7Q1F - chains B and P of the 5 polymer chains in the assembly; structure by X-ray diffraction, 2.35 A resolution.

[Chain B]
Name: Tubulin beta chain
Source organism: Ovis aries
Reference sequence: A0A6P3TCJ9 (A0A6P3TCJ9_SHEEP); the author numbering skips numbers that UniProt does not, so the offset changes along the chain: 1-53 = UniProt 1-53; 56-360 = UniProt 54-358; 369-455 = UniProt 359-445
Sequence (445 residues; numbered 1 to 455; 10 numbers in that range are skipped by the numbering (no residue carries them; nothing is unmodelled there); the number before each row is that of its first residue):
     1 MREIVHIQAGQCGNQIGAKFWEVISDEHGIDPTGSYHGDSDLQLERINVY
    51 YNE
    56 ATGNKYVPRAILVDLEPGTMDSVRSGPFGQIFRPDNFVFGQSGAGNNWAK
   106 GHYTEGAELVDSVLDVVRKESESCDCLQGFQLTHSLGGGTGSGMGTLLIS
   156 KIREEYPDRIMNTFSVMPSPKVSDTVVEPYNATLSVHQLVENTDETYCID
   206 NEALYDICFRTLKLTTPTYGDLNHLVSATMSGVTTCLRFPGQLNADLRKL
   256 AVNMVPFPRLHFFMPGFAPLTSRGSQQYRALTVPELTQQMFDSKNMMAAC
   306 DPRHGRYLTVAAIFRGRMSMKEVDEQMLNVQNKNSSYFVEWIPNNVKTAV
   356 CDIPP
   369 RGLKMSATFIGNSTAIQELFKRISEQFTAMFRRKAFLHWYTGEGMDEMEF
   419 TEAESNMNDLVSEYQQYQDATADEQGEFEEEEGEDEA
Unresolved in the structure: 283, 442-455
Ligand contacts: GDP (guanosine-5'-diphosphate): Ala9, Gly10, Gln11, Cys12, Gln15, Ile16, Ala99, Asn101, Ser140, Gly142, Gly143, Gly144, Thr145, Gly146, Val171, Pro173, Val177, Ser178, Glu183, Asn206, Leu209, Tyr224, Leu227, Asn228, Val231
From the paper describing this entry:
  - binding site for GDP: Tyr224

[Chain P]
Name: Centromere protein J
Source organism: Homo sapiens
Notes: engineered mutation(s): V319M, A320V, A361del, E362del, P364G, L365G, P366G, I367G, K368del, A369del
Sequence (75 residues; row label = number of the first residue in the row; note: 4 numbers in that range are skipped by the numbering (no residue carries them; nothing is unmodelled there)):
   319 MVNIEERPIKAAIGERKQTFEDYLEEQIQLEEQE
   357 LKQKQLKEGGGGGKPKQPFLKRGEGLARFTNAKSKFQKGKE
Unresolved in the structure: 357-370, 387-397
From the paper describing this entry:
  - conformationally variable residues (order/disorder transition): Asn321 to Ala330
  - mutagenesis - E323R/E324R, I327W: unchanged binding to Tubulin beta chain (chain B)
  - binding site for GDP: Arg325
  - mutagenesis - E323R/E324R/I327R, L342E/I346E: decreased binding to Tubulin beta chain (chain B)

[Chain B / chain P interface]
Contacting residue pairs (73; chain B residue first):
  Gln11(B) - Arg325(P)
  Gln15(B) - Ile322(P)
  Gln15(B) - Arg325(P)
  Lys19(B) - Glu323(P)  salt bridge
  Tyr108(B) - Gln373(P)
  Tyr108(B) - Pro374(P)
  Arg158(B) - Arg384(P)
  Pro175(B) - Ala329(P)
  Pro175(B) - Ala330(P)  hydrogen bond (backbone-backbone)
  Pro175(B) - Ile331(P)
  Lys176(B) - Ile327(P)
  Lys176(B) - Ala329(P)
  Val177(B) - Ile327(P)
  Val177(B) - Lys328(P)
  Val177(B) - Ala329(P)
  Ser178(B) - Lys328(P)
  Ser178(B) - Ala330(P)
  Asp179(B) - Lys328(P)  hydrogen bond (backbone-backbone)
  Asp179(B) - Ala329(P)
  Asp179(B) - Ala330(P)
  Asp179(B) - Tyr341(P)  hydrogen bond (backbone-side chain)
  Val181(B) - Tyr341(P)  hydrophobic
  Val181(B) - Leu342(P)  hydrophobic
  Val181(B) - Gln345(P)
  His192(B) - Leu376(P)  hydrogen bond (side chain-backbone)
  His192(B) - Lys377(P)
  Gln193(B) - Leu376(P)
  Glu196(B) - Leu376(P)
  Glu196(B) - Lys377(P)
  Glu196(B) - Arg378(P)
  Glu196(B) - Gly379(P)  hydrogen bond (side chain-backbone)
  Glu196(B) - Glu380(P)  hydrogen bond (side chain-backbone)
  Glu196(B) - Gly381(P)  hydrogen bond (side chain-backbone)
  Glu196(B) - Leu382(P)
  Glu196(B) - Arg384(P)  hydrogen bond (backbone-side chain)
  Asn197(B) - Arg384(P)  hydrogen bond
  Pro222(B) - Ile327(P)
  Thr223(B) - Glu323(P)  hydrogen bond (side chain-backbone)
  Thr223(B) - Glu324(P)
  Thr223(B) - Arg325(P)
  Thr223(B) - Ile327(P)
  Tyr224(B) - Arg325(P)  hydrogen bond (backbone-backbone)
  Tyr224(B) - Pro326(P)
  Tyr224(B) - Ile327(P)
  Gly225(B) - Glu323(P)  hydrogen bond (backbone-backbone)
  Leu227(B) - Ile327(P)  hydrophobic
  Arg264(B) - Leu382(P)
  Arg278(B) - Glu323(P)  hydrogen bond (side chain-backbone)
  Arg278(B) - Glu324(P)  salt bridge
  Met398(B) - Leu342(P)  hydrophobic
  Arg401(B) - Glu343(P)  salt bridge
  Arg401(B) - Ile346(P)
  Ala403(B) - Ile346(P)  hydrophobic
  Phe404(B) - Leu342(P)  hydrophobic
  Phe404(B) - Gln345(P)
  Phe404(B) - Ile346(P)  hydrophobic
  Phe404(B) - Glu349(P)
  His406(B) - Glu349(P)  salt bridge
  Trp407(B) - Glu349(P)  hydrogen bond
  Gly412(B) - Pro371(P)
  Gly412(B) - Lys372(P)
  Gly412(B) - Gln373(P)  hydrogen bond (backbone-backbone)
  Asp414(B) - Lys372(P)  salt bridge
  Asp414(B) - Gln373(P)
  Asp414(B) - Phe375(P)
  Met416(B) - Phe375(P)  hydrophobic
  Glu417(B) - Phe375(P)
  Glu420(B) - Phe375(P)
  Glu420(B) - Lys377(P)
  Glu420(B) - Arg378(P)  salt bridge
  Ser423(B) - Arg378(P)
  Asn424(B) - Arg378(P)
  Asp427(B) - Arg378(P)  salt bridge
Also at the interface, not in a pair above, chain B (44 interface residues in all): Ser77, Thr180, Asp199, Tyr210, Asp226, Pro263, Ala397, Met413
Also at the interface, not in a pair above, chain P (30 interface residues in all): Phe385
From the paper, about this interface:
  - pairs named by the authors: Lys19(B)-Glu323(P) (salt bridge), Val177(B)-Ile327(P) (hydrophobic contact), Tyr210(B)-Ile327(P) (hydrophobic contact), Pro222(B)-Ile327(P) (hydrophobic contact), Tyr224(B)-Ile327(P) (hydrophobic contact), Leu227(B)-Ile327(P) (hydrophobic contact), Arg278(B)-Glu324(P) (salt bridge), Arg325(P)-Tyr224(B) (hydrophobic contact)
  - interface residues, chain B: Arg278(B)
  - interface residues, chain P: Asn321(P), Ile327(P), Leu342(P), Ile346(P)
  - hot spots on chain P (mutagenesis) - I327R (30-fold): decreased binding to Tubulin beta chain (chain B)

[Overview]
Chain B and chain P form an interface of 44 and 30 residues respectively, with 15 hydrogen bonds and 7 salt
bridges. Among the polar pairs are Lys19(B)-Glu323(P), Arg278(B)-Glu324(P) and Arg401(B)-Glu343(P). The
authors report salt bridges between Lys19(B) and Glu323(P) and Arg278(B) and Glu324(P); hydrophobic contacts
between Val177(B) and Ile327(P), Tyr210(B) and Ile327(P) and Pro222(B) and Ile327(P) among others. The paper
reports a binding site for GDP at Tyr224(B) and Arg325(P); E323R/E324R/I327R, L342E/I346E and I327R of chain P
reduce binding to Tubulin beta chain (chain B); 5 substitutions were tested in all.
Here chain B is Tubulin beta chain (Ovis aries) and chain P is Centromere protein J (Homo sapiens). Entry 7Q1F
(Cpap:tubulin:ie5 alpharep complex) was determined by X-ray diffraction together with 7Q1E, 7Z0F and 7Z0G from
the same study.
